5IPD - chains A and B; structure by X-ray diffraction, 1.75 A resolution.

[Chain A (and B)]
Molecule: Histidine triad nucleotide-binding protein 1
Organism: Homo sapiens
Notes: EC 3.-.-.-; chain B of this document is another copy of the same molecule, construct and numbering; everything in this record applies to it too
UniProtKB: P49773 (HINT1_HUMAN); residue numbers follow UniProt; this construct covers 1-126
Chain sequence (129 residues; numbered -2 to 126; the number before each row is that of its first residue; numbers below 1 keep their minus sign (Ser-2 is residue -2)):
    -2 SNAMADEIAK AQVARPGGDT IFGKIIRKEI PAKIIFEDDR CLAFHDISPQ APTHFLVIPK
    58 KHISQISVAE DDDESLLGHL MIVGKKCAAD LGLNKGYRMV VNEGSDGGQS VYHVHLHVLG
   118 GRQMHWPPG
Unresolved in the structure: -2 to 11 (chain B: -2 to 13)
Differences from the reference sequence: expression tag (-2 to 0)
Covalent attachments: 5'-S-phosphono-5'-thioguanosine (6CG) linked to His112
Small-molecule neighbours: 5'-S-phosphono-5'-thioguanosine (6CG): Ile18, Phe19, Ile22, Phe41, His42, Asp43, Ile44, Ser45, Leu53, Asn99, Gly105, Gln106, Ser107, Val108, His114
UniProt features mapped onto this chain:
  - motif: His110 to His114 (Histidine triad motif)
  - active site: His112 (Tele-AMP-histidine intermediate)
  - binding site (AMP): Asp43, Ile44, Asn99, Gly105 to Ser107, His112 to His114
  - modified residue: Ala2 (N-acetylalanine), Lys21 (N6-acetyllysine), Lys30 (N6-acetyllysine), Ser45 (Phosphoserine), Ser72 (Phosphoserine)
  - natural variant: Arg37 (R37P: In NMAN), His51 (H51R: In NMAN), Cys84 (C84R: In NMAN), Gly89 (G89V: In NMAN), Gly93 (G93D: In NMAN), His112 (H112N: In NMAN)
  - mutagenesis: Phe33 (F33S: Loss of SUMO-specific isopeptidase activity), Glu34 (E34K: Reduced SUMO-specific isopeptidase activity), Cys38 (C38R: No effect on SUMO-specific isopeptidase activity), Asp43 (D43N: Approximately 50-fold increased affinity for tryptamine adenosine phosphoramidate), Ile44 (I44F: Approximately 10-fold increased affinity for tryptamine adenosine phosphoramidate; I44W: Approximately 30-fold increased affinity for tryptamine adenosine phosphoramidate), His51 (H51A: No effect on affinity for 3-indolepropionic acyl-adenylate but a 13.8-fold increased affinity for tryptamine adenosine phosphoramidate monoester), Lys57 (K57N: Loss of SUMO-specific isopeptidase activity), Val97 (V97D: Loss of dimerization. Strongly reduced adenosine 5'-monophosphoramidase activity ...), Gly105 (G105A: Reduces adenosine 5'-monophosphoramidase activity), Ser107 (S107A: Reduces adenosine 5'-monophosphoramidase activity), His110 (H110A: No significant effect on affinity for 3-indolepropionic acyl-adenylate and tryptamine adenosine phosphoramidate monoester), His114 (H114A: Nearly abolishes adenosine 5'-monophosphoramidase activity ...), 1 further mutagenesis entry in UniProt

[Chain A / chain B interface]
Pairs across the interface - 101 pairs, chain A then chain B:
  Arg37(A) - Glu71(B)  salt bridge
  Gln47(A) - Trp123(B)
  Gln47(A) - Pro124(B)
  Ile63(A) - Lys82(B)
  Ile63(A) - Tyr94(B)
  Ser64(A) - Lys82(B)  hydrogen bond (backbone-side chain)
  Ser64(A) - Tyr94(B)
  Ala66(A) - Ile79(B)  hydrophobic
  Ala66(A) - Lys82(B)  hydrogen bond (backbone-side chain)
  Glu67(A) - Ile79(B)
  Asp68(A) - Ile79(B)
  Asp68(A) - Lys83(B)  salt bridge
  Glu71(A) - Glu71(B)
  Glu71(A) - Ser72(B)
  Glu71(A) - Gly75(B)
  Glu71(A) - His76(B)  salt bridge
  Glu71(A) - Ile79(B)
  Ser72(A) - Glu71(B)
  Ser72(A) - Ser72(B)  hydrogen bond
  Leu74(A) - Met78(B)
  Leu74(A) - Ile79(B)  hydrophobic
  Gly75(A) - Glu71(B)
  Gly75(A) - Gly75(B)
  His76(A) - Glu71(B)  salt bridge
  Met78(A) - Ile63(B)  hydrophobic
  Met78(A) - Met78(B)  hydrophobic
  Met78(A) - Val98(B)  hydrophobic
  Ile79(A) - Ala66(B)  hydrophobic
  Ile79(A) - Glu67(B)
  Ile79(A) - Glu71(B)
  Ile79(A) - Leu74(B)  hydrophobic
  Lys82(A) - Ile63(B)
  Lys82(A) - Ser64(B)  hydrogen bond (side chain-backbone)
  Lys82(A) - Ala66(B)  hydrogen bond (side chain-backbone)
  Lys83(A) - Asp68(B)  salt bridge
  Lys92(A) - Gly101(B)
  Lys92(A) - Ser102(B)  hydrogen bond (backbone-backbone)
  Lys92(A) - Asp103(B)  hydrogen bond (backbone-backbone)
  Gly93(A) - Glu100(B)
  Gly93(A) - Asp103(B)
  Tyr94(A) - Ile63(B)
  Tyr94(A) - Ser64(B)
  Tyr94(A) - Asn99(B)
  Tyr94(A) - Glu100(B)  hydrogen bond (backbone-backbone)
  Tyr94(A) - Gly104(B)
  Arg95(A) - Val97(B)
  Arg95(A) - Val98(B)
  Arg95(A) - Asn99(B)  hydrogen bond
  Arg95(A) - Gly104(B)  hydrogen bond (side chain-backbone)
  Arg95(A) - Pro125(B)  hydrogen bond (side chain-backbone)
  Arg95(A) - Gly126(B)
  Met96(A) - Met96(B)
  Met96(A) - Val97(B)
  Met96(A) - Val98(B)  hydrogen bond (backbone-backbone)
  Val97(A) - Arg95(B)
  Val97(A) - Met96(B)
  Val97(A) - Pro125(B)  hydrophobic
  Val98(A) - Arg95(B)
  Val98(A) - Met96(B)  hydrogen bond (backbone-backbone)
  Asn99(A) - Tyr94(B)
  Asn99(A) - Arg95(B)  hydrogen bond
  Asn99(A) - Trp123(B)
  Glu100(A) - Gly93(B)
  Glu100(A) - Tyr94(B)  hydrogen bond (backbone-backbone)
  Ser102(A) - Lys92(B)  hydrogen bond (backbone-backbone)
  Ser102(A) - Gln120(B)  hydrogen bond (backbone-side chain)
  Asp103(A) - Lys92(B)  salt bridge
  Asp103(A) - Gly93(B)
  Asp103(A) - Arg119(B)
  Asp103(A) - Gln120(B)  hydrogen bond (backbone-side chain)
  Asp103(A) - Met121(B)  hydrogen bond (backbone-backbone)
  Gly104(A) - Tyr94(B)
  Gly104(A) - Arg95(B)  hydrogen bond (backbone-side chain)
  His114(A) - Trp123(B)
  Leu116(A) - Pro125(B)  hydrophobic
  Arg119(A) - Asp103(B)
  Arg119(A) - Gly126(B)  hydrogen bond (side chain-backbone)
  Gln120(A) - Ser102(B)  hydrogen bond (side chain-backbone)
  Gln120(A) - Asp103(B)  hydrogen bond (side chain-backbone)
  Met121(A) - Asp103(B)  hydrogen bond (backbone-backbone)
  Met121(A) - Pro125(B)
  Met121(A) - Gly126(B)
  His122(A) - Gly126(B)  hydrogen bond (backbone-backbone)
  Trp123(A) - Gln47(B)
  Trp123(A) - Asn99(B)
  Trp123(A) - His114(B)
  Pro124(A) - Gln47(B)
  Pro124(A) - Gly126(B)
  Pro125(A) - Arg95(B)  hydrogen bond (backbone-side chain)
  Pro125(A) - Val97(B)  hydrophobic
  Pro125(A) - Leu116(B)  hydrophobic
  Pro125(A) - Met121(B)
  Pro125(A) - Pro125(B)
  Pro125(A) - Gly126(B)
  Gly126(A) - Arg95(B)
  Gly126(A) - Arg119(B)  hydrogen bond (backbone-side chain)
  Gly126(A) - Met121(B)
  Gly126(A) - His122(B)  hydrogen bond (backbone-backbone)
  Gly126(A) - Pro124(B)
  Gly126(A) - Pro125(B)
  Gly126(A) - Gly126(B)
Other interface residues (no listed pair), chain A (42 interface residues in all): His51, Gly101, Gly105, Gly118
Other interface residues (no listed pair), chain B (41 interface residues in all): His51, Gly105, Gly118

[Overview]
42 residues of chain A and 41 residues of chain B are in contact, with 28 hydrogen bonds and 6 salt bridges.
Polar contacts include Arg37(A)-Glu71(B), Asp68(A)-Lys83(B) and Glu71(A)-His76(B).
5'-S-phosphono-5'-thioguanosine is covalently linked to His112(A).
Chain A and chain B are both Histidine triad nucleotide-binding protein 1 (Homo sapiens); the structure, Human
Histidine Triad Nucleotide Binding Protein 1 (hHint1) nucleoside thiophosphoramidate covalent intermediate
complex, was determined by X-ray diffraction, deposited together with 5IPB, 5IPC and 5IPE.
